4OX9 - chains A and O of the 22 polymer chains in the assembly; structure by X-ray diffraction, 3.80 A resolution.

[Chain A]
Molecule: 16S rRNA
Organism: Thermus thermophilus
Sequence (1513 nucleotides; numbered 0 to 1535 plus 19 insertion-coded residues; 42 numbers in that range are skipped by the numbering (no residue carries them; nothing is unmodelled there); the number before each row is that of its first residue; a row labelled like 190A-190L holds insertion residues (190A, then the next letters in order); numbering starts at 0):
     0 UUUGUUGGAG AGUUUGAUCC UGGCUCAGGG UGAACGCUGG CGGCGUGCCU AAGACAUGCA
    60 AGUCGUGCGG G
    73 CCGCGGGGUU UU
    88 ACUCCG
    95 UGGUC
   101 AGCGGCGGAC GGGUGAGUAA CGCGUGGGU
  129A G
   130 ACCUACCCGG AAGAGGGGGA CAACCCGGGG AAACUCGGGC UAAUCCCCCA UGUGGACCCG
   190 C
190A-190L CCCUUGGGGUGU
   191 GUCCAAAGGG CUUU
   216 GCCCGCUUCC GGAUGGGCCC GCGUCCCAUC AGCUAGUUGG UGGGGUAAUG GCCCACCAAG
   276 GCGACGACGG GUAGCCGGUC UGAGAGGAUG GCCGGCCACA GGGGCACUGA GACACGGGCC
   336 CCACUCCUAC GGGAGGCAGC AGUUAGGAAU CUUCCGCAAU GGGCGCAAGC CUGACGGAGC
   396 GACGCCGCUU GGAGGAAGAA GCCCUUCGGG GUGUAAACUC CUGAA
   442 CCCGGGACGA AACCCCCGAC GA
   474 GGGGACUGAC GGUACCGGG
   494 GUAAUAGCGC CGGCCAACUC CGUGCCAGCA GCCGCGGUAA UACGGAGGGC GCGAGCGUUA
   554 CCCGGAUUCA CUGGGCGUAA AGGGCGUGUA GGCGGCCUGG GGCGUCCCAU GUGAAAGACC
   614 ACGGCUCAAC CGUGGGGGAG CGUGGGAUAC GCUCAGGCUA GACGGUGGGA GAGGGUGGUG
   674 GAAUUCCCGG AGUAGCGGUG AAAUGCGCAG AUACCGGGAG GAACGCCGAU GGCGAAGGCA
   734 GCCACCUGGU CCACCCGUGA CGCUGAGGCG CGAAAGCGUG GGGAGCAAAC CGGAUUAGAU
   794 ACCCGGGUAG UCCACGCCCU AAACGAUGCG CGCUAGGUCU CUGGGUCU
   848 CCUGGGGGCC GAAGCUAACG CGUUAAGCGC GCCGCCUGGG GAGUACGGCC GCAAGGCUGA
   908 AACUCAAAGG AAUUGACGGG GGCCCGCACA AGCGGUGGAG CAUGUGGUUU AAUUCGAAGC
   968 AACGCGAAGA ACCUUACCAG GCCUUGACAU GCUAGG
 1003A G
  1004 AACCCGGGUG AAAGCCUGGG GUGCCCC
1030A-1030D GCGA
  1031 GGGGAGCCCU AGCACAGGUG CUGCAUGGCC GUCGUCAGCU CGUGCCGUGA GGUGUUGGGU
  1091 UAAGUCCCGC AACGAGCGCA ACCCCCGCCG UUAGUUGCCA GCGGUUCGGC CGGGCACUCU
  1151 AACGGGACUG CCCGCGAAA
  1171 GCGGGAGGAA GGAGGGGACG ACGUCUGGUC AGCAUGGCCC UUACGGCCUG GGCGACACAC
  1231 GUGCUACAAU GCCCACUACA AAGCGAUGCC ACCCGGCAAC GGGGAGCUAA UCGCAAAAAG
  1291 GUGGGCCCAG UUCGGAUUGG GGUCUGCAAC CCGACCCCAU GAAGCCGGAA UCGCUAGUAA
  1351 UCGCGGAUCA G
 1361A C
  1362 CAUGCCGCGG UGAAUACGUU CCCGGGCCUU GUACACACCG CCCGUCACGC CAUGGGAGCG
  1422 GGCUCUACCC GAAGUCGCCG GG
  1446 AGCCUACGGG
  1459 CAGGCGCCGA GGGUAGGGCC CGUGACUGGG GCGAAGUCGU AACAAGGUAG CUGUACCGGA
  1519 AGGUGCGGCU GGAUCAC
Unresolved in the structure: 0-4, 1535
Ion coordination: Mg2+ site 1 near A8 (its only coordinating residue here); Mg2+ site 2: G11, U12; Mg2+ site 3: U14, U17; Mg2+ site 4 near G21 (its only coordinating residue here); Mg2+ site 5: C48, G115; Mg2+ site 6 near A53 (its only coordinating residue here); Mg2+ site 7: C58, A59, U387; Mg2+ site 8 near G111 (its only coordinating residue here); Mg2+ site 9: A116, G117, G289; Mg2+ site 10 near A195 (its only coordinating residue here); Mg2+ site 11: G258, G266; Mg2+ site 12 near G299 (its only coordinating residue here); 48 more Mg2+ sites not listed
Ligand contacts: sinefungin (SFG): A1408, C1484, U1485
What the authors report for this chain:
  - conformationally variable residues: A1408
  - binding site for sinefungin: A1408

[Chain O]
Name: 30S ribosomal protein S15
Organism: Thermus thermophilus
Reference sequence: Q5SJ76 (RS15_THET8); numbering as in UniProt (aligned over 2-89)
Amino-acid sequence (88 residues; each row starts with the number of its first residue):
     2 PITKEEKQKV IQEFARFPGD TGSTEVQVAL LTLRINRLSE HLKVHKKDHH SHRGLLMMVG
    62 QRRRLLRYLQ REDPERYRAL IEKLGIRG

[Chain A / chain O interface]
Pairs across the interface (69):
  G579(A) - Arg54(O)  hydrogen bond to the sugar
  U580(A) - Arg54(O)  salt bridge to the phosphate
  U580(A) - Leu57(O)  sugar contact
  U580(A) - Met58(O)  sugar contact
  G581(A) - Gly61(O)  phosphate contact
  G581(A) - Arg64(O)  phosphate contact
  G581(A) - Arg65(O)  salt bridge to the phosphate
  U582(A) - Arg64(O)  salt bridge to the phosphate
  U582(A) - Arg68(O)  salt bridge to the phosphate
  C656(A) - Gln28(O)  hydrogen bond to the sugar
  C656(A) - Gln62(O)  sugar contact
  G657(A) - Thr22(O)  hydrogen bond to the base
  G657(A) - Gly23(O)  sugar contact
  G657(A) - Gln28(O)  hydrogen bond to the sugar
  G657(A) - Leu31(O)  phosphate contact
  G658(A) - Lys8(O)  salt bridge to the phosphate
  G658(A) - Ile12(O)  phosphate contact
  G658(A) - Thr22(O)  sugar contact
  G658(A) - Leu31(O)  phosphate contact
  U659(A) - Lys8(O)  salt bridge to the phosphate
  U659(A) - Ile12(O)  phosphate contact
  G660(A) - Lys5(O)  salt bridge to the phosphate
  G666(A) - His51(O)  sugar contact
  G666(A) - Ser52(O)  hydrogen bond to the base
  G667(A) - His42(O)  hydrogen bond to the base
  G667(A) - Asp49(O)  hydrogen bond to the sugar
  G667(A) - His50(O)  sugar contact
  G667(A) - His51(O)  sugar contact
  G668(A) - His46(O)  sugar contact
  G668(A) - Lys48(O)  phosphate contact
  G668(A) - Asp49(O)  sugar contact
  U669(A) - His46(O)  sugar contact
  U669(A) - Lys48(O)  salt bridge to the phosphate
  A728(A) - Arg54(O)  salt bridge to the phosphate
  A729(A) - His51(O)  base contact
  G730(A) - His51(O)  hydrogen bond to the base
  C739(A) - Pro2(O)  phosphate contact
  C739(A) - His42(O)  hydrogen bond to the sugar
  U740(A) - Pro2(O)  phosphate contact
  U740(A) - Arg38(O)  salt bridge to the phosphate
  U740(A) - His42(O)  sugar contact
  U740(A) - Ser52(O)  hydrogen bond to the sugar
  G741(A) - Arg35(O)  salt bridge to the phosphate
  G741(A) - Leu39(O)  sugar contact
  G741(A) - Ser52(O)  hydrogen bond to the sugar
  G741(A) - Gly55(O)  sugar contact
  G742(A) - Arg35(O)  salt bridge to the phosphate
  G742(A) - Met58(O)  sugar contact
  C749(A) - Thr22(O)  base contact
  G750(A) - Phe18(O)  phosphate contact
  G750(A) - Asp21(O)  hydrogen bond to the sugar
  G750(A) - Thr22(O)  hydrogen bond to the sugar
  G750(A) - Gly23(O)  hydrogen bond to the sugar
  G750(A) - Gln28(O)  base contact
  U751(A) - Phe18(O)  phosphate contact
  U751(A) - Gly23(O)  sugar contact
  U751(A) - Ser24(O)  sugar contact
  U751(A) - Thr25(O)  sugar contact
  G752(A) - Tyr69(O)  sugar contact
  A753(A) - Tyr69(O)  hydrogen bond to the phosphate
  C754(A) - Arg65(O)  sugar contact
  C754(A) - Leu66(O)  sugar contact
  C754(A) - Tyr69(O)  sugar contact
  C754(A) - Arg72(O)  salt bridge to the phosphate
  G755(A) - Arg65(O)  salt bridge to the phosphate
  C764(A) - His50(O)  phosphate contact
  G765(A) - His50(O)  phosphate contact
  A807(A) - Lys48(O)  salt bridge to the phosphate
  C808(A) - Lys48(O)  salt bridge to the phosphate
Interface residues without a listed pair, chain A (34 interface residues in all): A583, G727, G763
Interface residues without a listed pair, chain O (38 interface residues in all): Gln9, Gly20, His53, Met59

[Overview]
The interface between chain A and chain O involves 34 residues on one side and 38 on the other, with 15
hydrogen bonds and 16 salt bridges. Polar pairs include G657(A)-Thr22(O), G666(A)-Ser52(O) and
G667(A)-His42(O). Ligands of chain A: sinefungin. The paper reports a binding site for sinefungin at A1408(A);
conformational variability at A1408(A).
Chain A is 16S rRNA and chain O is 30S ribosomal protein S15, both from Thermus thermophilus; the structure,
Crystal structure of the aminoglycoside resistance methyltransferase NpmA bound to the 30S ribosomal subunit,
was determined by X-ray diffraction.
